Entry 2CDB (X-ray diffraction, 1.60 A resolution); this record covers chains B and D of the 4 polymer chains in the assembly.

== Chain B (and D) ==
Molecule: Glucose 1-dehydrogenase (dhg-1)
Source organism: Sulfolobus solfataricus
Notes: EC 1.1.1.47; chain D of this document is another copy of the same molecule, construct and numbering; everything in this record applies to it too
UniProtKB: O93715 (O93715_SULSO); residue numbers follow UniProt; this construct covers 1-366
Sequence (366 residues; numbered 1 to 366; the number before each row is that of its first residue):
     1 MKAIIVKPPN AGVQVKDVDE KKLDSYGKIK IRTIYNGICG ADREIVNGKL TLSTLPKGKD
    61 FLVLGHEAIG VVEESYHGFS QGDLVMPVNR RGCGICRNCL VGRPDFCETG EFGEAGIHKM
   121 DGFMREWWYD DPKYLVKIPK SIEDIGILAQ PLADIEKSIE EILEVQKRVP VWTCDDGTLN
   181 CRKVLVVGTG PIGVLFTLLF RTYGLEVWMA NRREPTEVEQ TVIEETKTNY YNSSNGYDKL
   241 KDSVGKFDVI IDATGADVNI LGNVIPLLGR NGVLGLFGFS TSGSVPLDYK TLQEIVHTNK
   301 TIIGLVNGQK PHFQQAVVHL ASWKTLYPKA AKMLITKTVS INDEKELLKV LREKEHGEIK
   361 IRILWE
Disordered / not traced: 51-57
Sequence notes: engineered mutation Ala41 (Thr in O93715)
Curated features (UniProtKB/Swiss-Prot):
  - binding site (Zn(2+)): Cys39, His66, Glu67, Cys93, Cys96, Cys99, Cys107, Gln150
  - binding site (substrate): Asn89, Glu114, Gln150, Asp154, Asn307
  - binding site (NADP(+)): Thr189 to Ile192, Asn211 to Arg213, Phe277 to Phe279, Leu305 to Asn307, Lys354
Disulfide bonds: Cys174-Cys181
Bound ions: Zn2+ site 1: Cys39, His66, Glu67; Zn2+ site 2: Cys93, Cys96, Cys99, Cys107
Ligand contacts:
  - beta-D-glucopyranose (BGC): Cys39, Ala41, His66, Asn89, Arg90, Glu114, Gln150, Asp154, Val306, Asn307
  - NADP (NAP; NADP nicotinamide-adenine-dinucleotide phosphate): Asp154, Val187, Gly188, Thr189, Gly190, Pro191, Ile192, Gly193, Ala210, Asn211, Arg212, Arg213, Ser233, Ala253, Thr254, Gly255, Ala256, Ile260, Phe277, Gly278, Phe279, Leu305, Val306, Asn307, Lys354, His356

== How chain B and chain D interact ==
Contacting residue pairs (124):
  Arg97(B) - Val171(D)
  Arg97(B) - Thr173(D)  hydrogen bond (side chain-backbone)
  Arg97(B) - Cys174(D)
  Arg97(B) - Asp175(D)  salt bridge
  Arg97(B) - Arg182(D)
  Asn98(B) - Val169(D)
  Asn98(B) - Pro170(D)
  Asn98(B) - Val171(D)  hydrogen bond (side chain-backbone)
  Val101(B) - Val171(D)  hydrophobic
  Arg103(B) - Pro170(D)
  Asp105(B) - Asn299(D)  hydrogen bond (backbone-side chain)
  Phe106(B) - Arg168(D)
  Phe106(B) - Val169(D)  hydrophobic
  Phe106(B) - Pro170(D)
  Phe106(B) - Asn271(D)  hydrogen bond (backbone-side chain)
  Phe106(B) - Asn299(D)
  Cys107(B) - Arg270(D)
  Glu108(B) - Arg182(D)  salt bridge
  Glu108(B) - Arg270(D)  hydrogen bond (backbone-side chain)
  Glu108(B) - Asn271(D)
  Thr109(B) - Arg270(D)  hydrogen bond (backbone-side chain)
  Gly110(B) - Arg270(D)
  Lys157(B) - Asn299(D)  hydrogen bond
  Glu161(B) - Arg168(D)  salt bridge
  Glu164(B) - Lys167(D)
  Glu164(B) - Arg168(D)
  Val165(B) - Arg168(D)
  Lys167(B) - Glu164(D)
  Arg168(B) - Phe106(D)
  Arg168(B) - Glu161(D)  salt bridge
  Arg168(B) - Glu164(D)
  Arg168(B) - Val165(D)
  Val169(B) - Asn98(D)
  Pro170(B) - Asn98(D)
  Pro170(B) - Arg103(D)
  Pro170(B) - Phe106(D)
  Val171(B) - Arg97(D)
  Val171(B) - Asn98(D)  hydrogen bond (backbone-side chain)
  Val171(B) - Val101(D)  hydrophobic
  Thr173(B) - Arg97(D)  hydrogen bond (backbone-side chain)
  Cys174(B) - Arg97(D)
  Asp175(B) - Arg97(D)  salt bridge
  Arg182(B) - Arg97(D)
  Arg182(B) - Glu108(D)  salt bridge
  Val258(B) - Leu287(D)
  Val258(B) - Tyr289(D)  hydrophobic
  Val258(B) - Leu292(D)  hydrophobic
  Leu261(B) - Leu292(D)  hydrophobic
  Arg270(B) - Cys107(D)
  Arg270(B) - Glu108(D)
  Arg270(B) - Gly110(D)
  Asn271(B) - Phe106(D)  hydrogen bond (side chain-backbone)
  Asn271(B) - Glu108(D)
  Leu276(B) - Val296(D)
  Phe277(B) - Val296(D)
  Gly278(B) - Val296(D)
  Phe279(B) - Gln293(D)
  Phe279(B) - Val296(D)  hydrophobic
  Phe279(B) - His297(D)
  Ser280(B) - Tyr289(D)
  Ser280(B) - Gln293(D)
  Thr281(B) - Tyr289(D)
  Ser282(B) - Tyr289(D)
  Gly283(B) - Asp288(D)
  Gly283(B) - Tyr289(D)  hydrogen bond (backbone-backbone)
  Ser284(B) - Pro286(D)
  Ser284(B) - Leu287(D)
  Ser284(B) - Asp288(D)
  Val285(B) - Val285(D)
  Val285(B) - Pro286(D)
  Val285(B) - Leu287(D)  hydrogen bond (backbone-backbone)
  Val285(B) - Leu292(D)  hydrophobic
  Pro286(B) - Ser284(D)
  Pro286(B) - Val285(D)
  Leu287(B) - Val258(D)
  Leu287(B) - Ser284(D)
  Leu287(B) - Val285(D)  hydrogen bond (backbone-backbone)
  Leu287(B) - Leu287(D)  hydrophobic
  Asp288(B) - Gly283(D)
  Asp288(B) - Ser284(D)
  Tyr289(B) - Val258(D)  hydrophobic
  Tyr289(B) - Ser280(D)
  Tyr289(B) - Thr281(D)
  Tyr289(B) - Ser282(D)
  Tyr289(B) - Gly283(D)  hydrogen bond (backbone-backbone)
  Leu292(B) - Val258(D)  hydrophobic
  Leu292(B) - Leu261(D)  hydrophobic
  Leu292(B) - Leu276(D)  hydrophobic
  Leu292(B) - Val285(D)  hydrophobic
  Gln293(B) - Phe279(D)
  Gln293(B) - Ser280(D)
  Ile295(B) - Gly304(D)
  Val296(B) - Leu276(D)
  Val296(B) - Phe277(D)
  Val296(B) - Gly278(D)
  Val296(B) - Phe279(D)  hydrophobic
  Val296(B) - Gly304(D)
  Val296(B) - Leu305(D)
  Val296(B) - Val306(D)
  His297(B) - Phe279(D)
  His297(B) - Val306(D)
  Asn299(B) - Asp105(D)  hydrogen bond (side chain-backbone)
  Asn299(B) - Phe106(D)
  Asn299(B) - Lys157(D)  hydrogen bond
  Asn299(B) - Gly304(D)
  Asn299(B) - Val306(D)
  Lys300(B) - Ile303(D)
  Lys300(B) - Gly304(D)  hydrogen bond (backbone-backbone)
  Thr301(B) - Thr301(D)  hydrogen bond
  Thr301(B) - Ile302(D)  hydrogen bond (side chain-backbone)
  Thr301(B) - Ile303(D)
  Ile302(B) - Thr301(D)  hydrogen bond (backbone-side chain)
  Ile302(B) - Ile302(D)  hydrogen bond (backbone-backbone)
  Ile303(B) - Arg168(D)
  Ile303(B) - Lys300(D)
  Ile303(B) - Thr301(D)
  Gly304(B) - Ile295(D)
  Gly304(B) - Val296(D)
  Gly304(B) - Asn299(D)
  Gly304(B) - Lys300(D)  hydrogen bond (backbone-backbone)
  Leu305(B) - Val296(D)
  Val306(B) - Val296(D)
  Val306(B) - His297(D)
  Val306(B) - Asn299(D)
Other interface residues (no listed pair), chain B (55 interface residues in all): Cys181
Other interface residues (no listed pair), chain D (56 interface residues in all): Thr109, Phe112, Cys181

== Summary ==
The interface between chain B and chain D involves 55 residues on one side and 56 on the other; the contacts
include 22 hydrogen bonds and 6 salt bridges. Polar pairs include Arg97(B)-Asp175(D), Glu108(B)-Arg182(D) and
Glu161(B)-Arg168(D). Bound to chain B: beta-D-glucopyranose and NADP.
Chain B and chain D are both Glucose 1-dehydrogenase (dhg-1) (Sulfolobus solfataricus); the structure,
Sulfolobus solfataricus Glucose Dehydrogenase 1 in complex with NADP and glucose, was determined by X-ray
diffraction together with 2CD9, 2CDA and 2CDC from the same study.
